Entry 8FJL (electron microscopy, 3.27 A resolution); this record covers chains c and f of the 42 polymer chains in the assembly.

== Chain c (and f) ==
Name: Outer capsid protein VP1
Organism: Golden shiner reovirus
Notes: EC 2.7.7.50, 2.1.1.56; chain f of this document is another copy of the same molecule, construct and numbering; everything in this record applies to it too
UniProt: Q8JU62 (VP1_AQRVC); residue numbers follow UniProt; this construct covers 2-1298
Chain sequence (1297 residues; each row starts with the number of its first residue):
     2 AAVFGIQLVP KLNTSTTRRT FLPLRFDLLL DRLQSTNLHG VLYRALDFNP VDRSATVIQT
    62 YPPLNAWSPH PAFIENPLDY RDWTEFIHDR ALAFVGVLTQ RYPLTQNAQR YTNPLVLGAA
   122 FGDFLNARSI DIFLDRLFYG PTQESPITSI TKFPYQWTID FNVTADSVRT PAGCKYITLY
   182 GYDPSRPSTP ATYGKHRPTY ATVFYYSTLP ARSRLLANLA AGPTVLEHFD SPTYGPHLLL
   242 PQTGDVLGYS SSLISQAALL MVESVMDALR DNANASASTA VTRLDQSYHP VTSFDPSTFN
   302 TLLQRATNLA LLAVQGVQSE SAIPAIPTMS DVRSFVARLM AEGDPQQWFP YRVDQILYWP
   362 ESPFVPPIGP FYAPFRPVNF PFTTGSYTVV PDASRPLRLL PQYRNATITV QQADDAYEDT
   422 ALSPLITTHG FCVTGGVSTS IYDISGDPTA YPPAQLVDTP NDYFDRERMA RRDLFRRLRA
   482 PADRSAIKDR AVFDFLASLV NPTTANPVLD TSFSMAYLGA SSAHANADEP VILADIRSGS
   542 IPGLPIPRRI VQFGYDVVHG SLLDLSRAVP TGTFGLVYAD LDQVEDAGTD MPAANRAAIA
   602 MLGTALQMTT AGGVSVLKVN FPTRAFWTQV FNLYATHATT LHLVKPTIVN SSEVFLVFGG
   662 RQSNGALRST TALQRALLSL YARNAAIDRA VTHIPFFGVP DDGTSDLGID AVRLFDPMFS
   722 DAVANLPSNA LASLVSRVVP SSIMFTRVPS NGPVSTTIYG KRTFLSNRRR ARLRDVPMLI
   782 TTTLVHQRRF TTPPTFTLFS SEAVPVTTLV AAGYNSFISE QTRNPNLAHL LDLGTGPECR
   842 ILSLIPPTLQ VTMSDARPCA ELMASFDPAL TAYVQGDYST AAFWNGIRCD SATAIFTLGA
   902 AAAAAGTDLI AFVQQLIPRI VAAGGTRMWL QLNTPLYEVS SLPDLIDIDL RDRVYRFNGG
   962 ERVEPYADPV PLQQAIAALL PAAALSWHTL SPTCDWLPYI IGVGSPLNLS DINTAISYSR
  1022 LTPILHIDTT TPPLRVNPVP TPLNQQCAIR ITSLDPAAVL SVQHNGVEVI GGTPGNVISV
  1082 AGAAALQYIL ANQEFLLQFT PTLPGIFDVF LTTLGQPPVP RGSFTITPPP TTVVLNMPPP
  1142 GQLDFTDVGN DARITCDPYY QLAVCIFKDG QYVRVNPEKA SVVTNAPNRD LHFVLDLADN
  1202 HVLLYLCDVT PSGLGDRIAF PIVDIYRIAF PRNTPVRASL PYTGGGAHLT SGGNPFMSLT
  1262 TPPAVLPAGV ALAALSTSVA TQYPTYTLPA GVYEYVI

== Interface between chain c and chain f ==
Contacting residue pairs (74):
  Lys-12(c) / Glu-586(f)  hydrogen bond (side chain-backbone)
  Arg-20(c) / Gly-699(f)
  Arg-26(c) / Leu-423(f)
  Asp-28(c) / Arg-714(f)  salt bridge
  Leu-29(c) / Arg-714(f)
  Gln-101(c) / Ser-252(f)  hydrogen bond
  Pro-104(c) / Glu-343(f)
  Leu-105(c) / Phe-716(f)  hydrophobic
  Thr-106(c) / Pro-754(f)
  Gln-107(c) / Glu-343(f)  hydrogen bond
  Ala-109(c) / Phe-716(f)  hydrophobic
  Ser-277(c) / Asp-474(f)
  Ser-277(c) / Arg-478(f)
  Ala-278(c) / Asp-474(f)
  Ser-279(c) / Asp-474(f)  hydrogen bond
  Ser-279(c) / Leu-475(f)
  Ser-279(c) / Arg-478(f)
  Ser-279(c) / Phe-697(f)
  Ser-279(c) / Phe-698(f)  hydrogen bond (backbone-backbone)
  Ala-281(c) / Gly-699(f)
  Val-391(c) / Asp-557(f)
  Arg-396(c) / Val-559(f)
  Arg-396(c) / His-560(f)  hydrogen bond
  Leu-398(c) / Val-558(f)
  Leu-398(c) / Leu-563(f)  hydrophobic
  Arg-399(c) / Gly-561(f)  hydrogen bond (side chain-backbone)
  Arg-399(c) / Ser-562(f)  hydrogen bond
  Arg-399(c) / Leu-563(f)  hydrogen bond (backbone-backbone)
  Leu-400(c) / Leu-563(f)
  Leu-401(c) / Ser-562(f)
  Leu-401(c) / Leu-563(f)  hydrogen bond (backbone-backbone)
  Gln-403(c) / Leu-564(f)
  Gln-403(c) / Asp-565(f)  hydrogen bond (side chain-backbone)
  Gln-403(c) / Arg-568(f)
  Gln-403(c) / Ala-569(f)  hydrogen bond (side chain-backbone)
  Gln-403(c) / Val-570(f)
  Ile-781(c) / Arg-568(f)
  Thr-783(c) / Tyr-556(f)
  Thr-784(c) / Tyr-556(f)
  Thr-784(c) / Leu-564(f)
  Thr-784(c) / Asp-565(f)
  His-787(c) / Tyr-556(f)
  His-787(c) / Asp-557(f)
  Gln-788(c) / Tyr-556(f)  hydrogen bond (side chain-backbone)
  Gln-788(c) / Leu-563(f)
  Arg-790(c) / Tyr-556(f)  hydrogen bond (side chain-backbone)
  Arg-790(c) / Asp-557(f)  hydrogen bond (side chain-backbone)
  Arg-790(c) / Val-558(f)  hydrogen bond (side chain-backbone)
  Arg-790(c) / Leu-563(f)
  Pro-838(c) / Val-570(f)
  Glu-839(c) / Pro-571(f)
  Arg-858(c) / Thr-572(f)
  Arg-858(c) / Gly-573(f)  hydrogen bond (side chain-backbone)
  Arg-858(c) / Gln-608(f)
  Pro-859(c) / Gln-608(f)
  Cys-860(c) / Ala-569(f)
  Ala-861(c) / Pro-571(f)  hydrophobic
  Ala-905(c) / Ala-612(f)  hydrophobic
  Asp-945(c) / Arg-549(f)  salt bridge
  Arg-952(c) / Ala-1275(f)  hydrogen bond (side chain-backbone)
  Arg-952(c) / Leu-1276(f)
  Arg-952(c) / Ser-1277(f)
  Arg-952(c) / Thr-1282(f)
  Asn-959(c) / Ser-513(f)
  Asn-959(c) / Arg-549(f)  hydrogen bond (backbone-side chain)
  Gly-960(c) / Ser-513(f)  hydrogen bond (backbone-side chain)
  Glu-962(c) / Ser-513(f)
  Glu-962(c) / Ser-515(f)  hydrogen bond
  Glu-962(c) / Arg-549(f)
  Glu-962(c) / Arg-550(f)  salt bridge
  Leu-1204(c) / Ala-1265(f)  hydrophobic
  Tyr-1227(c) / Val-1266(f)  hydrophobic
  Arg-1228(c) / Val-1266(f)
  Arg-1228(c) / Leu-1267(f)  hydrogen bond (side chain-backbone)
Other interface residues (no listed pair), chain c (53 interface residues in all): Thr-21, Leu-23, Gln-35, Tyr-112, Thr-280, Pro-392, Ala-394, Pro-402, Gly-961, Asn-1201
Other interface residues (no listed pair), chain f (55 interface residues in all): Ala-422, Pro-425, Ala-471, Thr-512, Ser-523, Ala-524, Phe-554, Thr-574, Asp-587, Met-609, Val-700, Pro-701, Asn-752

== Overview ==
53 residues of chain c face 55 of chain f across their interface, with 22 hydrogen bonds and 3 salt bridges.
Polar pairs include Asp-28(c)/Arg-714(f), Asp-945(c)/Arg-549(f) and Glu-962(c)/Arg-550(f).
Chain c and chain f are both Outer capsid protein VP1 (Golden shiner reovirus); the structure, Golden Shiner
Reovirus Core Tropical Vertex, was determined by electron microscopy, deposited together with 8FJK.
